8CXM - chains T and W of the 55 polymer chains in the assembly; structure by electron microscopy, 3.21 A resolution.

== Chain T (and W) ==
Name: Flagellin
From: Escherichia coli K-12
Notes: chain W of this document is another copy of the same molecule, construct and numbering; everything in this record applies to it too
Reference sequence: P04949 (FLIC_ECOLI); residue numbers follow UniProt; this construct covers 1-498
Sequence (498 residues; each row starts with the number of its first residue):
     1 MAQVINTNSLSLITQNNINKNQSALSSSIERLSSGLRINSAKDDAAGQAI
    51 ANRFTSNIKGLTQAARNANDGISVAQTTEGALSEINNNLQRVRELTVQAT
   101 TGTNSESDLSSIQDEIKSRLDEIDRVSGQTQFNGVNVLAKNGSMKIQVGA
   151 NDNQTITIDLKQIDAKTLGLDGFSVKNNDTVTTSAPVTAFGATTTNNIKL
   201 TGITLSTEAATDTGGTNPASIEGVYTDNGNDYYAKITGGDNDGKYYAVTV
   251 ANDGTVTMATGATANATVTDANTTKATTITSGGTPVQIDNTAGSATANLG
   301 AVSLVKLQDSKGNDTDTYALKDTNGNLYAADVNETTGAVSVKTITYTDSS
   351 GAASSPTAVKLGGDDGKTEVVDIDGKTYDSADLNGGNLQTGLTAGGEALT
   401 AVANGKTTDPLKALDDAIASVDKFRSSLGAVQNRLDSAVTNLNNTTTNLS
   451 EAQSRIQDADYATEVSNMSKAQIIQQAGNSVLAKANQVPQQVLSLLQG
Unresolved in the structure: 1-2, 178-406

== Chain T / chain W interface ==
Pairs across the interface - 51 pairs, chain T then chain W:
  Ile18(T) - Gln3(W)
  Gln22(T) - Gln3(W)
  Ser26(T) - Leu10(W)
  Ile29(T) - Leu10(W)  hydrophobic
  Ile29(T) - Val481(W)
  Ile29(T) - Val488(W)  hydrophobic
  Glu30(T) - Ile13(W)
  Leu32(T) - Val481(W)
  Ser33(T) - Thr14(W)
  Ser33(T) - Asn17(W)  hydrogen bond
  Ser33(T) - Val481(W)
  Ser34(T) - Asn17(W)
  Arg66(T) - Arg37(W)
  Asp70(T) - Ile456(W)
  Ile72(T) - Arg455(W)
  Ser73(T) - Ala452(W)
  Ser73(T) - Arg455(W)
  Gln76(T) - Asn448(W)
  Gln76(T) - Glu451(W)
  Gln76(T) - Arg455(W)
  Thr77(T) - Asn448(W)
  Glu84(T) - Ser437(W)
  Glu84(T) - Thr440(W)
  Glu84(T) - Asn441(W)
  Glu84(T) - Asn444(W)  hydrogen bond
  Asn88(T) - Ser437(W)  hydrogen bond
  Ser110(T) - Lys423(W)
  Ser111(T) - Ser426(W)
  Asp114(T) - Ser427(W)
  Asp114(T) - Ala430(W)
  Glu115(T) - Asn433(W)  hydrogen bond
  Ser118(T) - Ala430(W)
  Ser118(T) - Arg434(W)
  Arg119(T) - Asn433(W)
  Glu122(T) - Ile156(W)
  Glu122(T) - Arg434(W)  salt bridge
  Glu122(T) - Ala438(W)
  Arg125(T) - Val148(W)
  Arg125(T) - Arg434(W)
  Arg125(T) - Ala438(W)
  Val126(T) - Asn441(W)
  Gln129(T) - Gln154(W)  hydrogen bond
  Phe132(T) - Phe54(W)  hydrophobic
  Phe132(T) - Leu449(W)  hydrophobic
  Asn133(T) - Arg53(W)  hydrogen bond
  Met468(T) - Lys484(W)
  Gln475(T) - Gln3(W)
  Gln475(T) - Gln491(W)
  Gln476(T) - Gln491(W)
  Asn479(T) - Leu495(W)
  Ala483(T) - Gly498(W)
Other interface residues (no listed pair), chain T (41 interface residues in all): Leu25, Asn69, Gly80, Ser83, Arg91, Asp121, Gln472, Leu482
Other interface residues (no listed pair), chain W (35 interface residues in all): Ile50

== In short ==
Chain T and chain W form an interface of 41 and 35 residues respectively, with 6 hydrogen bonds and 1 salt
bridge. Among the polar pairs are Glu122(T)-Arg434(W), Ser33(T)-Asn17(W) and Glu84(T)-Asn444(W).
Both chains are Flagellin (Escherichia coli K-12). Entry 8CXM (Cryo-EM structure of the supercoiled E. coli
K12 flagellar filament core, Normal waveform) was determined by electron microscopy (same publication as 8CVI,
8CWM and 8CYE).
